1QY0 - chain A; structure by X-ray diffraction, 1.80 A resolution.

[Chain A]
Name: Major urinary protein
Source organism: Mus musculus
Reference sequence: P11588 (MUP1_MOUSE); residues 1-162 here correspond to UniProt positions 19-180 (UniProt number = residue number + 18)
Chain sequence (174 residues; numbered -11 to 162; the number before each row is that of its first residue; numbers below 1 keep their minus sign (Met-11 is residue -11)):
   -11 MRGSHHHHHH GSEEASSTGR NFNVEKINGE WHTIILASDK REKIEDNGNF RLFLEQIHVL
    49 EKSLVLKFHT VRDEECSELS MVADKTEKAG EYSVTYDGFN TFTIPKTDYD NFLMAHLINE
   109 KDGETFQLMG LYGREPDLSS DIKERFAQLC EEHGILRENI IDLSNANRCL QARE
Disordered / not traced: -11 to 0, 158-162
Disulfides: Cys64-Cys157
Construct notes: cloning artifact (-11 to -9, -1 to 0, 4); expression tag (-7 to -2)

[In short]
Chain A is Major urinary protein (Mus musculus); the structure, Thermodynamics of Binding of
2-methoxy-3-isopropylpyrazine and 2-methoxy-3-isobutylpyrazine to the Major Urinary Protein, was determined by
X-ray diffraction together with 1QY1 and 1QY2 from the same study.
